5LAJ - chains I and Y of the 28 polymer chains in the assembly; structure by X-ray diffraction, 2.90 A resolution.

== Chain I ==
Name: Proteasome subunit beta type-3
From: Saccharomyces cerevisiae (strain ATCC 204508 / S288c)
Notes: EC 3.4.25.1
UniProtKB: P25451 (PSB3_YEAST); residues 0-204 here correspond to UniProt positions 1-205 (UniProt number = residue number + 1)
Amino-acid sequence (205 residues; numbered 0 to 204; the number before each row is that of its first residue; numbering starts at 0):
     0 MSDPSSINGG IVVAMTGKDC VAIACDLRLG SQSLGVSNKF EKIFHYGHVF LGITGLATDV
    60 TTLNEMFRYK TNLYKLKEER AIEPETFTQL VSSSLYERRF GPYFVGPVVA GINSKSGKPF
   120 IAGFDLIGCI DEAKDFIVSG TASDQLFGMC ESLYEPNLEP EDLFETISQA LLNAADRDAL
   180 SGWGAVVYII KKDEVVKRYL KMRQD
Unresolved in the structure: 0
Metal / ion sites: Mg2+ site 1: Ala-174, Asp-177, Ser-180; Mg2+ site 2: Asp-204 (shared with Ala-165(Y), Asp-168(Y), Ser-171(Y) of chain Y)
Curated features (UniProtKB/Swiss-Prot):
  - modified residue: Ser-30 (Phosphoserine)
  - cross-link: Lys-69 (Glycyl lysine isopeptide (Lys-Gly) (interchain with G-Cter in ubiquitin))

== Chain Y ==
Name: Proteasome subunit beta type-5
From: Saccharomyces cerevisiae (strain ATCC 204508 / S288c)
Notes: EC 3.4.25.1
UniProtKB: P30656 (PSB5_YEAST); residues 1-212 here correspond to UniProt positions 76-287 (UniProt number = residue number + 75)
Amino-acid sequence (212 residues; each row starts with the number of its first residue):
     1 TTTLAFRFQG GIIVAVDSRA TAGNWVASQT VKKVIEINPF LLGTMAGGAA DCQFWETWLG
    61 SQCRLHELRE KERISVAAAS KILSNLVYQY KGAGLSMGTM ICGYTRKEGP TIYYVDSDGT
   121 RLKGDIFCVG SGQTFAYGVL DSNYKWDLSV EDALYLGKRS ILAAAHRDAY SGGSVNLYHV
   181 TEDGWIYHGN HDVGELFWKV KEEEGSFNNV IG
Metal / ion sites: Mg2+: Ala-165, Asp-168, Ser-171 (shared with Asp-204(I) of chain I)

== How chain I and chain Y interact ==
Pairs across the interface (42):
  Arg-27(I) / Ala-169(Y)
  Ser-32(I) / Arg-167(Y)
  Ser-32(I) / Asp-168(Y)
  Ser-32(I) / Ala-169(Y)  hydrogen bond (backbone-backbone)
  Ser-32(I) / Tyr-170(Y)
  Leu-33(I) / Phe-135(Y)  hydrophobic
  Leu-33(I) / Arg-167(Y)
  Gly-34(I) / Arg-167(Y)  hydrogen bond (backbone-side chain)
  Asn-37(I) / Asn-209(Y)
  Asn-37(I) / Val-210(Y)
  Lys-38(I) / Asn-209(Y)  hydrogen bond (side chain-backbone)
  Lys-38(I) / Ile-211(Y)
  Gln-144(I) / Trp-25(Y)
  Asp-175(I) / Gln-29(Y)  hydrogen bond (backbone-side chain)
  Arg-176(I) / Trp-25(Y)
  Arg-176(I) / Val-26(Y)  hydrogen bond (side chain-backbone)
  Arg-176(I) / Ala-27(Y)  hydrogen bond (side chain-backbone)
  Arg-176(I) / Ser-28(Y)
  Asp-177(I) / Asn-24(Y)
  Asp-177(I) / Val-26(Y)
  Ala-178(I) / Asn-24(Y)  hydrogen bond (backbone-backbone)
  Ala-178(I) / Val-26(Y)
  Ala-178(I) / Ala-169(Y)
  Ala-178(I) / Tyr-170(Y)  hydrophobic
  Leu-179(I) / Asn-24(Y)
  Trp-182(I) / His-166(Y)  hydrogen bond (side chain-backbone)
  Lys-200(I) / Trp-198(Y)
  Lys-200(I) / Gly-212(Y)  hydrogen bond (side chain-backbone)
  Met-201(I) / Trp-198(Y)
  Arg-202(I) / Gly-173(Y)  hydrogen bond (side chain-backbone)
  Arg-202(I) / Asp-192(Y)  salt bridge
  Arg-202(I) / Gly-194(Y)
  Gln-203(I) / His-166(Y)  hydrogen bond (backbone-side chain)
  Gln-203(I) / Phe-197(Y)
  Gln-203(I) / Trp-198(Y)
  Gln-203(I) / Val-210(Y)
  Asp-204(I) / Arg-19(Y)  salt bridge
  Asp-204(I) / Ala-165(Y)
  Asp-204(I) / Ser-171(Y)
  Asp-204(I) / Gly-172(Y)
  Asp-204(I) / Gly-173(Y)  hydrogen bond (side chain-backbone)
  Asp-204(I) / Val-193(Y)
Also at the interface, not in a pair above, chain I (21 interface residues in all): Ser-5, Gln-31, Val-35

== Overview ==
21 residues of chain I face 26 of chain Y across their interface; the contacts include 12 hydrogen bonds and 2
salt bridges. Among the polar pairs are Arg-202(I)/Asp-192(Y), Asp-204(I)/Arg-19(Y) and Gly-34(I)/Arg-167(Y).
Ala-174(I), Asp-177(I) and Ser-180(I) form the Mg2+ site 1.
Chain I is Proteasome subunit beta type-3 and chain Y is Proteasome subunit beta type-5, both from
Saccharomyces cerevisiae (strain ATCC 204508 / S288c); the structure, Ligand-induced Lys33-Thr1 crosslinking
at the yeast proteasomal subunit beta5 by sulfonate esters, was determined by X-ray diffraction together with
5LAI from the same study.
